5M0P - chain A; structure by X-ray diffraction, 1.95 A resolution.

== Chain A ==
Name: Terminal olefin-forming fatty acid decarboxylase
Source organism: Jeotgalicoccus sp. ATCC 8456
UniProtKB: E9NSU2 (E9NSU2_9STAP); numbering as in UniProt (aligned over 1-422)
Chain sequence (428 residues; row label = number of the first residue in the row; numbers below 1 keep their minus sign (His-5 is residue -5)):
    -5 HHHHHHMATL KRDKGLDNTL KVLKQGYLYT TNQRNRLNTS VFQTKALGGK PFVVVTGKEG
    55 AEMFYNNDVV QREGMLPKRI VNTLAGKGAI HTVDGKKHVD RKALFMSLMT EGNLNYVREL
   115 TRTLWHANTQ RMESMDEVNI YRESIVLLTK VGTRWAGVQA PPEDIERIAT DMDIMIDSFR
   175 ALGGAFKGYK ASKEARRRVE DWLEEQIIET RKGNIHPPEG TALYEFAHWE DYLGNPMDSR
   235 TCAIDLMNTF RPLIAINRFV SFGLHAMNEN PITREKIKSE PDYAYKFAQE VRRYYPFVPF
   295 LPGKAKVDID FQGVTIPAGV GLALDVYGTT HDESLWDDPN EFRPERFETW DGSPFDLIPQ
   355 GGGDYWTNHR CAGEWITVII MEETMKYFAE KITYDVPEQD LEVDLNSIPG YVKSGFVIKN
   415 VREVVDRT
Disordered / not traced: -5 to -2
Construct notes: expression tag (-5 to 0); engineered mutation Ala79 (Phe in E9NSU2)
Bound ions: heme Fe near Cys365 (its only coordinating residue here)
Residues lining bound ligands:
  - icosanoic acid (DCR): Val16, Tyr23, Thr38, Ala40, Leu41, Phe46, Val48, Leu70, Pro71, Ile74, Leu78, Ile170, Phe173, Leu176, Arg245, Pro246, Ala249, Phe291, Val292, Phe294, Pro296, Ala317
  - heme (HEM): Tyr59, Arg66, Ile84, His85, His92, Lys96, Phe99, Met103, Asn242, Thr243, Pro246, Leu247, Ala249, Ile250, Phe253, Phe291, Val292, Leu295, Pro353, Gln354, Gly355, Asn362, His363, Arg364, Cys365, Ala366, Gly367, Ile370, Thr371
Reported in the primary citation:
  - binding site for icosanoic acid: Arg245
  - catalytic residues: Arg245
  - mutagenesis - H85Q: unchanged catalytic activity
  - mutagenesis - H85Q: unchanged binding to longer chain substrates
  - mutagenesis - H85Q: decreased binding to myristic acid
  - mutagenesis - H85Q (5.27 +/- 0.05 mum): unchanged binding to arachidic acid
  - mutagenesis - R245E, R245L: decreased stability
  - mutagenesis - R245E, R245L: decreased catalytic activity
  - mutagenesis - R245E (1260 +/- 160 mum): decreased binding to capric acid
  - mutagenesis - R245E, R245L: decreased expression

== Overview ==
Ligands of chain A: heme and icosanoic acid. From the paper: the catalytic residue Arg245; R245E and R245L
reduce stability.
Chain A is Terminal olefin-forming fatty acid decarboxylase (Jeotgalicoccus sp. ATCC 8456); the structure,
Crystal structure of cytochrome P450 OleT F79A in complex with arachidonic acid, was determined by X-ray
diffraction, deposited together with 5M0N and 5M0O.
